Entry 6G5X (X-ray diffraction, 1.78 A resolution); this record covers chain A.

== Chain A ==
Molecule: Lysine-specific demethylase 4A
Organism: Homo sapiens
Notes: EC 1.14.11.-; fragment: jmjd2a
Reference sequence: O75164 (KDM4A_HUMAN); residues 1-359 here = UniProt positions 1-359
Amino-acid sequence (359 residues; each row starts with the number of its first residue):
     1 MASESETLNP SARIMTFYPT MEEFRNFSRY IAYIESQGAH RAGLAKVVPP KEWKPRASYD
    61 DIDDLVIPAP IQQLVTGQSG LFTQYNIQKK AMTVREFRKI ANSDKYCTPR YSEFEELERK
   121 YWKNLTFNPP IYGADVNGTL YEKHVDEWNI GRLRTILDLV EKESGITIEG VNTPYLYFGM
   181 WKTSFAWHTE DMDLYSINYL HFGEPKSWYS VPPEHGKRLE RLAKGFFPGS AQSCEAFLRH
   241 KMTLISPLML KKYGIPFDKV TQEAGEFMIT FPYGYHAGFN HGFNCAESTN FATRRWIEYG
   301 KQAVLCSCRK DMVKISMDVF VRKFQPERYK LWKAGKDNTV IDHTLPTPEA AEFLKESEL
Not modelled in the structure: 1-2, 354-359
Metal / ion sites: Ni2+ site 1: His188, Glu190, His276 (together with citric acid); Ni2+ site 2 near His215 (its only coordinating residue here); Zn2+: Cys234, His240, Cys306, Cys308
What the authors report for this chain:
  - binding site for YP-02-145: Phe114, Glu118, Ser207, Tyr209, Arg218, Lys259, Thr261, Phe279

== Summary ==
His188, Glu190 and His276 coordinate Ni2+ site 1. Cys234, His240, Cys306 and Cys308 form the Zn2+ site. From
the paper: a binding site for YP-02-145 at Phe114, Glu118 and Ser207 among others.
Chain A is Lysine-specific demethylase 4A (Homo sapiens); the structure, Crystal Structure of KDM4A with
compound YP-02-145, was determined by X-ray diffraction together with 6G5W from the same study.
